Entry 1OH8 (X-ray diffraction, 2.90 A resolution); this record covers chains A and F of the 4 polymer chains in the assembly.

Chain A:
Protein: DNA mismatch repair protein muts
From: Escherichia coli
Reference sequence: P23909 (MUTS_ECOLI); residues 1-800 here = UniProt positions 1-800
Amino-acid sequence (800 residues; row label = number of the first residue in the row):
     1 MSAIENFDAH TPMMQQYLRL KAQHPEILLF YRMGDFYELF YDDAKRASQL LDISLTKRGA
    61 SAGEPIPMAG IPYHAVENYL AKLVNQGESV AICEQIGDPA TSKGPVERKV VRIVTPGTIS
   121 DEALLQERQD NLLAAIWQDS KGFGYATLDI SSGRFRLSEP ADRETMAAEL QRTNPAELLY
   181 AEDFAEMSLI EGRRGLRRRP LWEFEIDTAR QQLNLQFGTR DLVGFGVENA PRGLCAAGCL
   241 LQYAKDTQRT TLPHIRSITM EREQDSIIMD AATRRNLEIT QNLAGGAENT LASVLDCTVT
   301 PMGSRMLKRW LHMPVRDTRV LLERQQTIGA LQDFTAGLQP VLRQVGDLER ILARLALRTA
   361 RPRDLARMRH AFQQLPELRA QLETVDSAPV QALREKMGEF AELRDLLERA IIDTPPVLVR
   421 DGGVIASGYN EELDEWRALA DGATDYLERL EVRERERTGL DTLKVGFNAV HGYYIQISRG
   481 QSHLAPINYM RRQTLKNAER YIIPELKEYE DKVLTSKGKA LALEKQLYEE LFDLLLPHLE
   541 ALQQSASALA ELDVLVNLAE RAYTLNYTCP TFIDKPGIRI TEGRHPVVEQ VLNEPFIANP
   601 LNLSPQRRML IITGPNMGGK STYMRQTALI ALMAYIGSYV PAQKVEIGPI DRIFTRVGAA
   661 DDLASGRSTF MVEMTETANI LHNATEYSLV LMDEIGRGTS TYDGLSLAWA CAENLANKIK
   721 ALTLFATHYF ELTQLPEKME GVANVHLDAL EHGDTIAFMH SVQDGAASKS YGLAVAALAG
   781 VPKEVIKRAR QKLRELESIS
Disordered / not traced: 1, 659-669
Bound ions: Mg2+: Ser621 (together with ADP)
Residues lining bound ligands: ADP (adenosine-5'-diphosphate): Val588, Leu592, Glu594, Pro595, Phe596, Ile597, Pro615, Asn616, Met617, Gly618, Gly619, Lys620, Ser621, Thr622, His760
Curated features (UniProtKB/Swiss-Prot):
  - binding site (ATP): Gly614 to Ser621
Reported in the primary citation:
  - binding site for the 31-nt DNA strand (chain F): Phe36, Glu38
  - conformationally variable residues (loop rearrangement, side-chain flip): Arg58, Ala60 to Gly63
  - mutagenesis - F36A: abolished binding to DNA (citing earlier work)
  - mutagenesis - E38A, E38Q: increased binding to homoduplex DNA (citing earlier work)

Chain F:
Molecule: 31-nt DNA strand
Sequence (31 nucleotides; row label = number of the first residue in the row; numbering starts at 0):
     0 ATAGGACGCT GACACTGGTG CCTTGGCAGC T
Disordered / not traced: 0-16

How chain A and chain F interact:
Pairs across the interface - 28 pairs, chain A then chain F:
  Phe36(A) with DT22(F), stacking on the base; DT23(F), base contact
  Glu38(A) with DT22(F), hydrogen bond to the base
  Ile53(A) with DT23(F), phosphate contact
  Ser54(A) with DT22(F), phosphate contact; DT23(F), hydrogen bond to the phosphate
  Thr56(A) with DC21(F), hydrogen bond to the phosphate; DT22(F), sugar contact
  Lys57(A) with DC21(F), sugar contact
  Arg58(A) with DC20(F), base contact; DC21(F), hydrogen bond to the base
  Ala69(A) with DT22(F), base contact
  Gly70(A) with DT22(F), hydrogen bond to the base; DT23(F), sugar contact
  Pro72(A) with DT23(F), sugar contact; DG24(F), sugar contact
  His74(A) with DG24(F), sugar contact
  Ala75(A) with DG24(F), sugar contact
  Tyr79(A) with DT23(F), phosphate contact; DG24(F), hydrogen bond to the phosphate
  Asn468(A) with DA27(F), phosphate contact; DG28(F), hydrogen bond to the phosphate
  Gln493(A) with DG28(F), hydrogen bond to the phosphate
  Leu495(A) with DG28(F), phosphate contact; DC29(F), phosphate contact
  Lys496(A) with DC29(F), hydrogen bond to the phosphate; DT30(F), salt bridge to the phosphate
  Arg500(A) with DG28(F), salt bridge to the phosphate
Other interface residues (no listed pair), chain A (20 interface residues in all): Met68, Ile71
Other interface residues (no listed pair), chain F (10 interface residues in all): DG25

Summary:
20 residues of chain A and 10 residues of chain F are in contact; the contacts include 9 hydrogen bonds, 2
salt bridges and 1 aromatic stacking contact. Among the polar pairs are Glu38(A)-DT22(F), Arg58(A)-DC21(F) and
Gly70(A)-DT22(F). From the paper: a binding site for the 31-nt DNA strand (chain F) at Phe36(A) and Glu38(A);
E38A and E38Q of chain A increase binding to homoduplex DNA.
Chain A is DNA mismatch repair protein muts (Escherichia coli) and chain F is a 31-nt DNA strand; the
structure, The crystal structure of E. coli muts binding to DNA with an unpaired thymidine, was determined by
X-ray diffraction together with 1OH5, 1OH6 and 1OH7 from the same study.
